PDB entry 4R2Q | X-ray diffraction, 1.54 A resolution | chains A and C of the 3 polymer chains in the assembly

# Chain A
Molecule: Wilms tumor protein, isoform 4/CRA_a
From: Homo sapiens
Notes: fragment: Zinc Finger 2-4
UniProtKB: P19544 (WT1_HUMAN); residues 350-437 here = UniProt positions 350-437
Chain sequence (93 residues; row label = number of the first residue in the row):
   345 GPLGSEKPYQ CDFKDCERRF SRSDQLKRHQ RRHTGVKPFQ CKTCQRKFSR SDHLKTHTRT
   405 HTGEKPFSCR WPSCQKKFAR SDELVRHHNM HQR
Not modelled in the structure: 345-348, 437
Construct notes: expression tag (345-349)
UniProt features mapped onto this chain:
  - zinc finger: Tyr353 to His377 (C2H2-type 2), Phe383 to His405 (C2H2-type 3)
  - region (Important for interaction with target DNA): Ser367 to Lys381, Ser393 to His401
Metal / ion sites: Zn2+ site 1: Cys355, Cys360, His373, His377; Zn2+ site 2: Cys385, Cys388, His401, His405; Zn2+ site 3: Cys413, Cys418, His431, His435
What the authors report for this chain:
  - binding site for the 11-nt DNA strand: Arg366, Gln369
  - mutagenesis - E427Q: unchanged binding to 5hmCx2 or 5fCx2
  - mutagenesis - E427Q: increased binding to 5caCx2
  - mutagenesis - Q369P/E427P: decreased binding to unmodified C

# Chain C
Molecule: 11-nt DNA strand
Sequence (11 nucleotides; row label = number of the first residue in the row):
     1 TAXGCCCACG C
Modified / non-standard residues: 5FC (5-formyl-2'-deoxy-cytidine-5'-monophosphate) at position 3

# How chain A and chain C interact
Residue-residue contacts (15):
  Arg366(A) - DA2(C)  base contact
  Ser367(A) - DT1(C)  base contact
  Asp368(A) - DT1(C)  base contact
  Asp368(A) - DA2(C)  hydrogen bond to the base
  Arg394(A) - DC5(C)  base contact
  Ser395(A) - 5FC_3(C)  phosphate contact
  Asp396(A) - DC5(C)  hydrogen bond to the base
  Lys399(A) - DG4(C)  salt bridge to the phosphate
  Lys399(A) - DC5(C)  phosphate contact
  Phe411(A) - DC6(C)  phosphate contact
  Arg424(A) - DA8(C)  base contact
  Ser425(A) - DC6(C)  hydrogen bond to the phosphate
  Asp426(A) - DA8(C)  base contact
  Val429(A) - DC7(C)  phosphate contact
  Arg430(A) - DG10(C)  base contact
Other interface residues (no listed pair), chain A (16 interface residues in all): Lys371, Arg372, Arg403
Other interface residues (no listed pair), chain C (10 interface residues in all): DC9

# In short
Chain A and chain C form an interface of 16 and 10 residues respectively; the contacts include 3 hydrogen
bonds and 1 salt bridge. Polar contacts include Asp368(A)-DA2(C), Asp396(A)-DC5(C) and Ser425(A)-DC6(C). The
paper reports a binding site for the 11-nt DNA strand at Arg366(A) and Gln369(A); E427Q of chain A increases
binding to 5caCx2.
Here chain A is Wilms tumor protein, isoform 4/CRA_a (Homo sapiens) and chain C is an 11-nt DNA strand. Entry
4R2Q (Wilms Tumor Protein (WT1) zinc fingers in complex with formylated DNA) was determined by X-ray
diffraction (same publication as 4R2A, 4R2C, 4R2D, 4R2E, 4R2P, 4R2R and 4R2S).
